1BF4 - chains B and A of the 3 polymer chains in the assembly; structure by X-ray diffraction, 1.60 A resolution.

Chain B:
Molecule: 8-nt DNA strand
Sequence (8 nucleotides; row label = number of the first residue in the row):
   101 GCGTXCGC
Modified residues: 5IU (5-iodo-2'-deoxyuridine-5'-monophosphate) at position 105

Chain A:
Name: Protein (chromosomal protein SSO7D)
From: Sulfolobus acidocaldarius
Reference sequence: P13123 (DN71_SULAC); residues 2-64 here correspond to UniProt positions 1-63 (UniProt number = residue number - 1)
Chain sequence (63 residues; each row starts with the number of its first residue):
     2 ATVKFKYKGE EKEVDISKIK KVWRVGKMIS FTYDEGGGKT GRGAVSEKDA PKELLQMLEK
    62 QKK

Interface between chain B and chain A:
Pairs across the interface (14):
  DC102(B) / Val-26(A)  base contact
  DG103(B) / Trp-24(A)  hydrogen bond to the base
  DG103(B) / Arg-25(A)  sugar contact
  DG103(B) / Val-26(A)  base contact
  DG103(B) / Met-29(A)  base contact
  DG103(B) / Ser-31(A)  hydrogen bond to the base
  DT104(B) / Lys-22(A)  phosphate contact
  DT104(B) / Trp-24(A)  hydrogen bond to the sugar
  5IU_105(B) / Lys-22(A)  salt bridge to the phosphate
  5IU_105(B) / Thr-33(A)  sugar contact
  5IU_105(B) / Arg-43(A)  base contact
  DC106(B) / Thr-41(A)  phosphate contact
  DC106(B) / Arg-43(A)  hydrogen bond to the base
  DG107(B) / Lys-40(A)  phosphate contact

Summary:
The interface between chain B and chain A involves 6 residues on one side and 10 on the other, with 4 hydrogen
bonds and 1 salt bridge. Polar contacts include DG103(B)/Trp-24(A), DG103(B)/Ser-31(A) and DC106(B)/Arg-43(A).
Chain B is an 8-nt DNA strand and chain A is Protein (chromosomal protein SSO7D) (Sulfolobus acidocaldarius);
the structure, Chromosomal DNA-binding protein SSO7D/d(gcgaacgc) complex, was determined by X-ray diffraction
(same publication as 1BNZ).
